1QZH - chains G and A; structure by X-ray diffraction, 2.40 A resolution.

[Chain G]
Molecule: telomeric single-stranded DNA
Sequence (6 nucleotides; row label = number of the first residue in the row):
     1 GGTTAC

[Chain A]
Protein: Protection of telomeres protein 1
Source organism: Schizosaccharomyces pombe
UniProt: O13988 (POT1_SCHPO); residue numbers follow UniProt; this construct covers 1-185
Sequence (187 residues; each row starts with the number of its first residue; numbers below 1 keep their minus sign (Gly-1 is residue -1)):
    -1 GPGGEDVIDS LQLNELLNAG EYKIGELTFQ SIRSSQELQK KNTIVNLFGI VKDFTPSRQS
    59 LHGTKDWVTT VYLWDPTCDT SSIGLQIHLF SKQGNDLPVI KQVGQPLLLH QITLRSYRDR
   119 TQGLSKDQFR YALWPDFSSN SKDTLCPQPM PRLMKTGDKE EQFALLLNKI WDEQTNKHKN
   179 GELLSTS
Unresolved in the structure: -1 to 4, 175-185
Construct notes: cloning artifact (-1 to 1)

[Interface between chain G and chain A]
Residue-residue contacts - 35 pairs, chain G then chain A:
  DG1(G) with Lys90(A), base contact; Lys124(A), hydrogen bond to the base; Asp125(A), hydrogen bond to the base; Gln126(A), base contact
  DG2(G) with Asn40(A), phosphate contact; Phe88(A), base contact; Thr111(A), hydrogen bond to the base; Arg113(A), phosphate contact; Leu122(A), base contact; Ser123(A), hydrogen bond to the base; Lys124(A), base contact
  DT3(G) with Gly61(A), base contact; Thr62(A), hydrogen bond to the base; Lys90(A), hydrogen bond to the base
  DT4(G) with Ser58(A), phosphate contact; Leu59(A), phosphate contact; His60(A), sugar contact; Gly61(A), sugar contact; Thr62(A), hydrogen bond to the base; Lys63(A), hydrogen bond to the base; Asp64(A), hydrogen bond to the base; Phe88(A), stacking on the base
  DA5(G) with Arg56(A), hydrogen bond to the phosphate; Ser58(A), phosphate contact; Leu59(A), hydrogen bond to the phosphate; His60(A), salt bridge to the phosphate; His86(A), base contact; Phe88(A), base contact; Arg113(A), hydrogen bond to the base
  DC6(G) with Arg56(A), salt bridge to the phosphate; Gln84(A), hydrogen bond to the base; His86(A), base contact; Arg113(A), base contact; Tyr115(A), stacking on the base; Gln120(A), hydrogen bond to the base
Also at the interface, not in a pair above, chain A (24 interface residues in all): Val66, Arg118

[In short]
6 residues of chain G and 24 residues of chain A are in contact, with 14 hydrogen bonds, 2 salt bridges and 2
aromatic stacking contacts. Polar pairs include DG1(G)-Lys124(A), DG1(G)-Asp125(A) and DG2(G)-Thr111(A).
Chain G is telomeric single-stranded DNA and chain A is Protection of telomeres protein 1 (Schizosaccharomyces
pombe); the structure, Crystal structure of Pot1 (protection of telomere)- ssDNA complex, was determined by
X-ray diffraction together with 1QZG from the same study.
